6UQ0 - chains N and A of the 13 polymer chains in the assembly; structure by X-ray diffraction, 3.56 A resolution.

Chain N:
Molecule: Non-template strand DNA
Sequence (18 nucleotides; numbered 1 to 18; the number before each row is that of its first residue):
     1 TCAGCGAGAG AGAGAAGG
Unresolved in the structure: 1-2, 18

Chain A:
Name: DNA-directed RNA polymerase II subunit RPB1
Organism: Saccharomyces cerevisiae (strain ATCC 204508 / S288c)
Notes: EC 2.7.7.6
UniProt: P04050 (RPB1_YEAST); residues 1-1733 here = UniProt positions 1-1733
Amino-acid sequence (1733 residues; row label = number of the first residue in the row):
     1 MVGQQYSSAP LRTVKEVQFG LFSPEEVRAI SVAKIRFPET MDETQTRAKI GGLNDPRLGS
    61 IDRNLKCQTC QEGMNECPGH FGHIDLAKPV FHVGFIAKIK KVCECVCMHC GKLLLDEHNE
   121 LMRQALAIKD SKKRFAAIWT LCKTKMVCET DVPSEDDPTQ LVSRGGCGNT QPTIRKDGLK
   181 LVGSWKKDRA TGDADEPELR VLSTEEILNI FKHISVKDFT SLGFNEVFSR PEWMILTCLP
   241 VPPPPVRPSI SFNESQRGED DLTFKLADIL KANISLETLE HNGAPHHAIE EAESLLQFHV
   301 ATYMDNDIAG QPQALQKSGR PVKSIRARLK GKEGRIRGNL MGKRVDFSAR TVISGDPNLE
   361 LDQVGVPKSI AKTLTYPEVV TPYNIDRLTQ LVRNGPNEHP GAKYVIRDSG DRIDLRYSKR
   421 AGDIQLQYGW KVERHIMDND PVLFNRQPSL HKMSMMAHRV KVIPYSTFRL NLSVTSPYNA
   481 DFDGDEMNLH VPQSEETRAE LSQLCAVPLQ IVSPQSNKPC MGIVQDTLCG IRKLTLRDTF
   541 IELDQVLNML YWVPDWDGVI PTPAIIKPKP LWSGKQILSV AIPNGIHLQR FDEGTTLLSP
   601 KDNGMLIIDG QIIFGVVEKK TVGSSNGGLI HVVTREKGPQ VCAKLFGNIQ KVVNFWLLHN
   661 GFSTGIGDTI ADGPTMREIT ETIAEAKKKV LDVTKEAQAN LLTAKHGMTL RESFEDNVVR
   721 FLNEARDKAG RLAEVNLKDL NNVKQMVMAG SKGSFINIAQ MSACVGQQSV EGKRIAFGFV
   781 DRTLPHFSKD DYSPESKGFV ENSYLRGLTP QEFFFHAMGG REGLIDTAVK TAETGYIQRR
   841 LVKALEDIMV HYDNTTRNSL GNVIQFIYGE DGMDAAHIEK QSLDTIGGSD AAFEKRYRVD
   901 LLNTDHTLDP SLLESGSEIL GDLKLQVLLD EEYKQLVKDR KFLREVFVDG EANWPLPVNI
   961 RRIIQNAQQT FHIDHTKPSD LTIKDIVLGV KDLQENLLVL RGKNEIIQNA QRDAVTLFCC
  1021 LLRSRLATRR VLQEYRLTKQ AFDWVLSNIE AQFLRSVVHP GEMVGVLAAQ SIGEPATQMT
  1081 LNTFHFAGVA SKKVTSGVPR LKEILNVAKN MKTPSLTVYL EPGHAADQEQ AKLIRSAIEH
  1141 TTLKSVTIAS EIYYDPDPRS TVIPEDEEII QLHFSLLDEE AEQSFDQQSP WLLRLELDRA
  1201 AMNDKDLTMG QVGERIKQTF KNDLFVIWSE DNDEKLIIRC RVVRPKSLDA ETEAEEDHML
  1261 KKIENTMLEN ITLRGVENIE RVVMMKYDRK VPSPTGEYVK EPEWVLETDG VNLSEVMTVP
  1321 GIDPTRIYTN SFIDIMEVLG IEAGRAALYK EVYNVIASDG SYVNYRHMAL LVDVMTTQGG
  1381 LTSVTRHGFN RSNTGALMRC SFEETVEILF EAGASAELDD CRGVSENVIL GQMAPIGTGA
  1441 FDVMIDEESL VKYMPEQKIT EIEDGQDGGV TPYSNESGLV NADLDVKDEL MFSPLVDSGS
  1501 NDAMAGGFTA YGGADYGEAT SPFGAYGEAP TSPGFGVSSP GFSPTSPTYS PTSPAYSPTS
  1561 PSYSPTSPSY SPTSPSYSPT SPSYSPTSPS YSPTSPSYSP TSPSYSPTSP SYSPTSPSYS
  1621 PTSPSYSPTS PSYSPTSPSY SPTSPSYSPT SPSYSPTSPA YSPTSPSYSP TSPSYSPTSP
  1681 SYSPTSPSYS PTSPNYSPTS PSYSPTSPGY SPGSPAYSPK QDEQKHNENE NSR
Unresolved in the structure: 1-2, 154-160, 187-198, 250-256, 1082-1091, 1177-1186, 1244-1256, 1447-1733
Bound ions: Zn2+ site 1: Cys70, Cys77, His80; Zn2+ site 2: Cys107, Cys148, Cys167; Mg2+: Asp483, Asp485 (shared with 1 residue of chain R)
Curated features (UniProtKB/Swiss-Prot):
  - region: Pro248 to Asp260 (Lid loop), Asn306 to Lys323 (Rudder loop), Pro810 to Glu822 (Bridging helix)
  - binding site (Zn(2+)): Cys67, Cys70, Cys77, His80, Cys107, Cys110, Cys148, Cys167
  - binding site (Mg(2+)): Asp481, Asp483, Asp485
  - modified residue: Thr1471 (Phosphothreonine)
  - cross-link (Glycyl lysine isopeptide (Lys-Gly)): Lys695 (interchain with G-Cter in ubiquitin), Lys1246 (interchain with G-Cter in ubiquitin), Lys1350 (interchain with G-Cter in ubiquitin)
What the authors report for this chain:
  - binding site for Template strand DNA: Arg337, Pro448, Thr831

Chain N / chain A interface:
Contacting residue pairs (11):
  DG4(N) - Arg1386(A)  base contact
  DC5(N) - Ala1108(A)  phosphate contact
  DC5(N) - Asn1110(A)  phosphate contact
  DC5(N) - His1387(A)  phosphate contact
  DG6(N) - Lys1109(A)  salt bridge to the phosphate
  DG6(N) - His1387(A)  sugar contact
  DG8(N) - Lys101(A)  salt bridge to the phosphate
  DG8(N) - Trp139(A)  sugar contact
  DG8(N) - Lys143(A)  phosphate contact
  DA9(N) - Lys143(A)  salt bridge to the phosphate
  DG10(N) - Arg175(A)  salt bridge to the phosphate
Also at the interface, not in a pair above, chain N (7 interface residues in all): DA7
Also at the interface, not in a pair above, chain A (10 interface residues in all): Asn1106

Summary:
7 residues of chain N and 10 residues of chain A are in contact; the contacts include 4 salt bridges. Polar
contacts include DG6(N)-Lys1109(A), DG8(N)-Lys101(A) and DA9(N)-Lys143(A). UniProt lists 8 Zn2+-binding
residues and 3 Mg2+-binding residues on chain A. The paper reports a binding site for Template strand DNA at
Arg337(A), Pro448(A) and Thr831(A).
Here chain N is Non-template strand DNA and chain A is DNA-directed RNA polymerase II subunit RPB1
(Saccharomyces cerevisiae (strain ATCC 204508 / S288c)). Entry 6UQ0 (RNA polymerase II elongation complex with
5-guanidinohydantoin lesion in state 4) was determined by X-ray diffraction, deposited together with 6UPX,
6UPY, 6UPZ, 6UQ1, 6UQ2 and 6UQ3.
